PDB entry 9NHH | electron microscopy, 3.00 A resolution | chains A and E of the 8 polymer chains in the assembly

Chain A (and E):
Molecule: AMC016v4.2 envelope glycoprotein gp120
Source organism: Human immunodeficiency virus 1
Notes: chain E of this document is another copy of the same molecule, construct and numbering; everything in this record applies to it too
Amino-acid sequence (480 residues; numbered 30 to 507 plus 23 insertion-coded residues; 21 numbers in that range are skipped by the numbering (no residue carries them; nothing is unmodelled there); the number before each row is that of its first residue; a row labelled like 135A-135V holds insertion residues (135A, then the next letters in order)):
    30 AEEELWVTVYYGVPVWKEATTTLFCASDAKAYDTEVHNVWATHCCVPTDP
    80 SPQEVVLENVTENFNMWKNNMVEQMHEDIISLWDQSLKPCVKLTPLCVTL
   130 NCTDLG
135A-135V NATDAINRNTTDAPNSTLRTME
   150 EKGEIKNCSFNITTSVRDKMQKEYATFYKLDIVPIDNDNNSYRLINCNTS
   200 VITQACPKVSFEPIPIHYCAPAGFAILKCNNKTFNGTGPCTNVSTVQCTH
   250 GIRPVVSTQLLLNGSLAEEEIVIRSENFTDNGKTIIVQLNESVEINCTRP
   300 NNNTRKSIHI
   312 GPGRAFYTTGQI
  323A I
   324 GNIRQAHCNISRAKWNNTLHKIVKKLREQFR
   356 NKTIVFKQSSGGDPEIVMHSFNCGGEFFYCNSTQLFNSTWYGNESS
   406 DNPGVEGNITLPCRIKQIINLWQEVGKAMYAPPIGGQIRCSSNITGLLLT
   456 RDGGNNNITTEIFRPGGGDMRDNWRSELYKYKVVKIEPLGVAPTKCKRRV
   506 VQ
Disordered / not traced: 30-31, 58-66, 135A-135V, 406-412, 506-507 (chain E: 58-66, 78-81, 135A-135V, 406-412, 506-507)
Disulfide bonds: Cys-54/Cys-73, Cys-119/Cys-205, Cys-126/Cys-196, Cys-131/Cys-157, Cys-218/Cys-247, Cys-228/Cys-239, Cys-296/Cys-331, Cys-378/Cys-445, Cys-385/Cys-418
Covalent attachments: N-acetylglucosamine (NAG) linked to Asn-88, Asn-130, Asn-156, Asn-160, Asn-197, Asn-230, Asn-262, Asn-289, Asn-295, Asn-301, Asn-332, Asn-339, Asn-386, Asn-392, Asn-398, Asn-413, Asn-448

Interface between chain A and chain E:
Residue-residue contacts (16):
  Thr-123(A) with Arg-166(E); Pro-313(E)
  Pro-124(A) with Arg-166(E)
  Cys-126(A) with Ser-164(E); Val-165(E); Arg-166(E), hydrogen bond (backbone-backbone)
  Val-127(A) with Asp-167(E)
  Met-169(A) with Asp-167(E)
  Arg-192(A) with Val-165(E)
  Cys-196(A) with Pro-313(E)
  Asn-197(A) with Ser-164(E); Gly-312(E); Gly-314(E), hydrogen bond (backbone-backbone)
  Thr-198(A) with Gly-314(E)
  Ser-199(A) with Pro-313(E)
  Val-200(A) with Pro-313(E)
Other interface residues (no listed pair), chain A (12 interface residues in all): Asn-160

Summary:
Chain A and chain E form an interface of 12 and 7 residues respectively; the contacts include 2 hydrogen
bonds. Main-chain hydrogen bonds include Cys-126(A)/Arg-166(E) and Asn-197(A)/Gly-314(E). Covalently linked
N-acetylglucosamine: at Asn-88(A), Asn-130(A), Asn-156(A), Asn-160(A), Asn-197(A) and Asn-230(A) and 11 more.
Chain A and chain E are both AMC016v4.2 envelope glycoprotein gp120 (Human immunodeficiency virus 1); the
structure, AMC016 v4.2 in complex with pAb Base-A isolated from animal RQk18 at week 43, was determined by
electron microscopy (same publication as 9NHI, 9NHJ, 9NHK, 9NHL, 9NHM, 9NHN, 9NHO and 9NI9).
